Entry 8DVR (electron microscopy, 3.30 A resolution); this record covers chains A and B.

# Chain A
Protein: Antiviral innate immune response receptor RIG-I
Organism: Homo sapiens
Notes: EC 3.6.4.13
UniProtKB: O95786 (DDX58_HUMAN); residues 1-925 here = UniProt positions 1-925
Amino-acid sequence (925 residues; numbered 1 to 925; the number before each row is that of its first residue):
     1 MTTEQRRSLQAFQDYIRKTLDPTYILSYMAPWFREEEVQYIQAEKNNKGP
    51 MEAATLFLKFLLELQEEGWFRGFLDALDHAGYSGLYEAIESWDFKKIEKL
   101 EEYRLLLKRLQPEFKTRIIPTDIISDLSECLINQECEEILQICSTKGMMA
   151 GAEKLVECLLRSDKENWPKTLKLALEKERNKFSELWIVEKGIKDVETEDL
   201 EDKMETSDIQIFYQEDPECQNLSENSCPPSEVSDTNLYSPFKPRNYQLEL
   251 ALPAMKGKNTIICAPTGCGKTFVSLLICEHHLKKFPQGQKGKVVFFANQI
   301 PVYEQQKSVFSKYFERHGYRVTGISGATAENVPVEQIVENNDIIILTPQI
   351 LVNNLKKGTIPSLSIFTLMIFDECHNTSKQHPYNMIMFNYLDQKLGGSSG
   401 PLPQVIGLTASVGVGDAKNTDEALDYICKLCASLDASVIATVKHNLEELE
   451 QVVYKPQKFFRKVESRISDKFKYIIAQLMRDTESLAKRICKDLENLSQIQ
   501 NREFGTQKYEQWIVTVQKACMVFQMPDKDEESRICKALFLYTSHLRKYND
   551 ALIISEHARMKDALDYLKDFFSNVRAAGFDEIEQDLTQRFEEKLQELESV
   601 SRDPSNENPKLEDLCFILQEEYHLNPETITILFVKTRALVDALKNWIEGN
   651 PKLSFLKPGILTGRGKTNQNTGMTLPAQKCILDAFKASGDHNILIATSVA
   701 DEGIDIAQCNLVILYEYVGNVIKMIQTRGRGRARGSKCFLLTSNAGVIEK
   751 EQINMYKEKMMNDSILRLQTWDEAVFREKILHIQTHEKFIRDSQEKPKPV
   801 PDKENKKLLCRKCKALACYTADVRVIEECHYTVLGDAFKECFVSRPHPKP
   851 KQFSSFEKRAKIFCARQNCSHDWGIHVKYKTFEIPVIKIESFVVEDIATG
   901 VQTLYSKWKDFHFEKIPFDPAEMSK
Not modelled in the structure: 1-241, 662-689, 700-706, 719-730, 924-925
Metal / ion sites: Zn2+: Cys810, Cys864, Cys869
Residues lining bound ligands: GTP (guanosine-5'-triphosphate): His830, His847, Lys851, Phe853, Lys858, Lys861, Asp872, Gly874, Ile875, Ile887, Lys888
Curated features (UniProtKB/Swiss-Prot):
  - motif: Asp372 to His375 (DECH box)
  - binding site (ATP): Ala264 to Thr271
  - binding site (Zn(2+)): Cys810, Cys813, Cys864, Cys869
  - modified residue: Ser8 (Microbial infection: Phosphoserine), Thr170 (Phosphothreonine), Asn495 (Microbial infection: Deamidated asparagine), Asn549 (Microbial infection: Deamidated asparagine), Thr770 (Phosphothreonine), Ser854 (Phosphoserine), Ser855 (Phosphoserine), Lys858 (N6-acetyllysine), Lys909 (N6-acetyllysine)
  - cross-link (Glycyl lysine isopeptide (Lys-Gly)): Lys48 (interchain with G-Cter in ubiquitin), Lys96 (interchain with G-Cter in ubiquitin), Lys154 (interchain with G-Cter in ubiquitin), Lys164 (interchain with G-Cter in ubiquitin), Lys172 (interchain with G-Cter in ubiquitin), Lys181 (interchain with G-Cter in ubiquitin), Lys193 (interchain with G-Cter in ubiquitin), Lys203 (interchain with G-Cter in ubiquitin), Lys812 (interchain with G-Cter in ubiquitin)
  - natural variant: Cys268 (C268F: In SGMRT2), Glu373 (E373A: In SGMRT2)
  - mutagenesis: Ser8 (S8E: Complete loss of MARCHF5-mediated degradation), Thr55 (T55I: No IRF3 signaling activity. No effect on dsRNA binding), Lys99 (K99R: Little or no effect on ubiquitination of the 2 CARD domain. Abolishes ubiquitination by RNF125), Lys154 (K154R: Reduction of ubiquitination. Reduction of INFB induction), Lys164 (K164R: Reduction of ubiquitination. Reduction of INFB induction), Lys169 (K169R: Little or no effect on ubiquitination of the 2 CARD domains), Lys172 (K172R: Complete loss of ubiquitination. No interaction with MAVS/IPS1. No induction of IFN-beta), Lys181 (K181R: Little or no effect on ubiquitination of the 2 CARD domains), Lys190 (K190R: Little or no effect on ubiquitination of the 2 CARD domains), Lys193 (K193R: Little or no effect on ubiquitination of the 2 CARD domains), Lys270 (K270A: No IRF3 signaling activity. Loss of dsRNA-induced ATPase activity. No effect on ds-RNA binding. Changed RIG-I signaling pathway), Asp372 to His375 (Loss of dsRNA-induced ATPase activity. No effect on ds-RNA binding. Changed RIG-I signaling pathway), 12 further mutagenesis entries in UniProt
What the authors report for this chain:
  - mutagenesis - S411L: abolished signaling in response to p3dsRNA
  - mutagenesis - N668A: increased signaling in response to 5'-p and 5'-OH RNA duplexes
  - mutagenesis - Y454A, N668D, N668E: increased signaling in response to endogenous host RNA
  - mutagenesis - Y454A, N668D, N668E: increased signaling in response to p1dsRNA
  - mutagenesis - Y454A, N668D, N668E: increased signaling in response to OHdsRNA
  - mutagenesis - C268F, E373A, E373Q: increased signaling in response to OHSLR30
  - mutagenesis - N668D, N668E: increased signaling in response to p1dsRNA and OHdsRNA

# Chain B
Molecule: p3SLR30
Sequence (61 nucleotides; row label = number of the first residue in the row; note: 2 numbers in that range are skipped by the numbering (no residue carries them; nothing is unmodelled there)):
     2 GAUCGAUCGA
    14 UCGAUCGAUCCAUCGGCUUCGGCCGAUCGAUGCCGAUCGAUCGAUCGAUC
    64 C
Not modelled in the structure: 14-53
Glycans and other covalent adducts: guanosine-5'-triphosphate (GTP) linked to G2

# Chain A / chain B interface
Contacting residue pairs (49):
  Asn298(A) with U62(B), hydrogen bond to the sugar; C63(B), sugar contact
  Ile300(A) with C63(B), hydrogen bond to the phosphate
  Ser325(A) with C64(B), phosphate contact
  Gly326(A) with C64(B), hydrogen bond to the phosphate
  Gln349(A) with C63(B), sugar contact; C64(B), sugar contact
  Asn353(A) with C64(B), hydrogen bond to the sugar
  Lys379(A) with U4(B), phosphate contact; C5(B), phosphate contact; G6(B), salt bridge to the phosphate
  Gln380(A) with U4(B), sugar contact; C5(B), phosphate contact
  His381(A) with U4(B), sugar contact
  Ile499(A) with G10(B), sugar contact; A11(B), phosphate contact
  Gln507(A) with U8(B), hydrogen bond to the base; C9(B), sugar contact; A57(B), base contact; U58(B), hydrogen bond to the base
  Lys508(A) with C9(B), sugar contact; G10(B), sugar contact
  Glu510(A) with U58(B), sugar contact
  Gln511(A) with C9(B), base contact; G10(B), hydrogen bond to the sugar; G56(B), hydrogen bond to the base
  Val514(A) with A57(B), sugar contact
  Lys518(A) with A57(B), sugar contact
  Arg546(A) with U58(B), hydrogen bond to the phosphate; C59(B), salt bridge to the phosphate
  Lys635(A) with C59(B), hydrogen bond to the sugar; G60(B), sugar contact
  Thr636(A) with C59(B), sugar contact
  Arg637(A) with G60(B), salt bridge to the phosphate; A61(B), salt bridge to the phosphate
  Thr697(A) with G60(B), sugar contact
  Ser698(A) with G60(B), sugar contact
  Val718(A) with A7(B), sugar contact
  Lys750(A) with U8(B), phosphate contact
  Cys829(A) with G2(B), sugar contact
  Lys851(A) with C64(B), base contact
  Phe853(A) with C64(B), base contact
  Ser854(A) with C64(B), hydrogen bond to the phosphate
  Lys888(A) with G2(B), phosphate contact
  Ser906(A) with A57(B), hydrogen bond to the phosphate
  Lys907(A) with A3(B), phosphate contact; U4(B), salt bridge to the phosphate
  Trp908(A) with G2(B), hydrogen bond to the phosphate
  Lys909(A) with A3(B), phosphate contact
Interface residues without a listed pair, chain A (41 interface residues in all): Gln299, Pro301, Thr347, Ile350, Pro382, Asp416, Gln500, Ile887

# In short
41 residues of chain A and 19 residues of chain B are in contact; the contacts include 13 hydrogen bonds and 5
salt bridges. Polar contacts include Gln507(A)-U8(B), Gln507(A)-U58(B) and Gln511(A)-G56(B). From the paper:
Y454A, N668D and N668E of chain A increase signaling in response to endogenous host RNA; Y454A, N668D and
N668E of chain A increase signaling in response to p1dsRNA; 8 substitutions were tested in all.
Here chain A is Antiviral innate immune response receptor RIG-I (Homo sapiens) and chain B is p3SLR30. Entry
8DVR (Cryo-EM structure of RIG-I bound to the end of p3SLR30 (+AMPPNP)) was determined by electron microscopy
together with 7TNX, 7TNY, 7TNZ, 7TO0, 7TO1, 7TO2, 8DVS and 8DVU from the same study.
